7STB - chains C and D of the 10 polymer chains in the assembly; structure by electron microscopy, 2.72 A resolution.

[Chain C]
Molecule: Replication factor C subunit 3
Organism: Saccharomyces cerevisiae (strain ATCC 204508 / S288c)
UniProtKB: P38629 (RFC3_YEAST); residue numbers follow UniProt; this construct covers 1-340
Chain sequence (340 residues; row label = number of the first residue in the row):
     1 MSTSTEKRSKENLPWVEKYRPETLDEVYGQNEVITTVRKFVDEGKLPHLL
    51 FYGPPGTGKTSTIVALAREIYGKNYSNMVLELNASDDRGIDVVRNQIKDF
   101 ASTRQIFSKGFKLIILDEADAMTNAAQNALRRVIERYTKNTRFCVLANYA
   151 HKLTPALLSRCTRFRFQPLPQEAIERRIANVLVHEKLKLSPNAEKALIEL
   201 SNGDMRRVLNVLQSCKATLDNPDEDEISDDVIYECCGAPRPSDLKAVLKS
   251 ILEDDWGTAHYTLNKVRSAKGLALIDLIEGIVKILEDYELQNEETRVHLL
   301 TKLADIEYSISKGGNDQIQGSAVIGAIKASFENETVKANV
Disordered / not traced: 1-8, 336-340
Ion coordination: Mg2+: Thr-60 (together with ATP-gamma-S)
Small-molecule neighbours:
  - ATP-gamma-S (AGS; phosphothiophosphoric acid-adenylate ester), molecule 1: Val-16, Tyr-19, Arg-20, Pro-21, Glu-26, Val-27, Tyr-28, Pro-54, Pro-55, Gly-56, Thr-57, Gly-58, Lys-59, Thr-60, Ser-61, Glu-118, Asn-148, Leu-169, Arg-177, Met-205, Arg-206, Leu-209
  - ATP-gamma-S (AGS), molecule 2: Arg-131, Glu-135, Ala-156, Arg-160

[Chain D]
Molecule: Replication factor C subunit 2
Organism: Saccharomyces cerevisiae (strain ATCC 204508 / S288c)
UniProtKB: P40348 (RFC2_YEAST); residue numbers follow UniProt; this construct covers 1-353
Chain sequence (353 residues; each row starts with the number of its first residue):
     1 MFEGFGPNKKRKISKLAAEQSLAQQPWVEKYRPKNLDEVTAQDHAVTVLK
    51 KTLKSANLPHMLFYGPPGTGKTSTILALTKELYGPDLMKSRILELNASDE
   101 RGISIVREKVKNFARLTVSKPSKHDLENYPCPPYKIIILDEADSMTADAQ
   151 SALRRTMETYSGVTRFCLICNYVTRIIDPLASRCSKFRFKALDASNAIDR
   201 LRFISEQENVKCDDGVLERILDISAGDLRRGITLLQSASKGAQYLGDGKN
   251 ITSTQVEELAGVVPHDILIEIVEKVKSGDFDEIKKYVNTFMKSGWSAASV
   301 VNQLHEYYITNDNFDTNFKNQISWLLFTTDSRLNNGTNEHIQLLNLLVKI
   351 SQL
Disordered / not traced: 1-20
Ion coordination: Mg2+: Thr-72 (together with ATP-gamma-S)
Small-molecule neighbours:
  - ATP-gamma-S (AGS; phosphothiophosphoric acid-adenylate ester), molecule 1: Val-28, Tyr-31, Arg-32, Pro-33, Glu-38, Val-39, Thr-40, Ala-41, Gln-42, Pro-66, Pro-67, Gly-68, Thr-69, Gly-70, Lys-71, Thr-72, Ser-73, Asn-171, Leu-192, Arg-200, Leu-228, Arg-229, Ile-232
  - ATP-gamma-S (AGS), molecule 2: Arg-154, Glu-158, Pro-179, Arg-183

[Chain C / chain D interface]
Contacting residue pairs (82; chain C residue first):
  Glu-11(C) / Asn-57(D)
  Asn-12(C) / Ala-56(D)
  Asn-12(C) / Asn-57(D)
  Asn-12(C) / Arg-165(D)  hydrogen bond (backbone-side chain)
  Leu-13(C) / Asn-57(D)
  Leu-13(C) / Ser-161(D)
  Leu-13(C) / Gly-162(D)
  Pro-14(C) / Asn-57(D)
  Pro-14(C) / Pro-59(D)  hydrophobic
  Pro-14(C) / Arg-165(D)
  Trp-15(C) / Asn-57(D)
  Glu-17(C) / Glu-158(D)
  Glu-17(C) / Ser-161(D)
  Arg-20(C) / Glu-158(D)  salt bridge
  Thr-60(C) / Arg-155(D)
  Asn-83(C) / Arg-155(D)
  Ala-84(C) / Arg-107(D)
  Ala-84(C) / Ser-151(D)
  Ser-85(C) / Arg-107(D)
  Ser-85(C) / Lys-111(D)  hydrogen bond
  Ser-85(C) / Ala-152(D)
  Ser-85(C) / Thr-156(D)
  Asp-86(C) / Arg-107(D)
  Asp-86(C) / Lys-111(D)  salt bridge
  Asp-87(C) / Arg-107(D)  salt bridge
  Asp-117(C) / Arg-155(D)  salt bridge
  Glu-118(C) / Arg-154(D)  salt bridge
  Glu-118(C) / Arg-155(D)
  Glu-118(C) / Arg-183(D)  salt bridge
  Ala-121(C) / Ser-151(D)
  Asn-148(C) / Arg-154(D)  hydrogen bond
  Asp-204(C) / Ser-182(D)  hydrogen bond
  Arg-206(C) / Glu-158(D)  salt bridge
  Arg-206(C) / Ser-182(D)
  Arg-206(C) / Arg-183(D)
  Asn-210(C) / Ser-182(D)  hydrogen bond (side chain-backbone)
  Asn-210(C) / Cys-184(D)
  Gln-213(C) / Asn-57(D)  hydrogen bond (side chain-backbone)
  Gln-213(C) / Pro-59(D)
  Ser-214(C) / Val-48(D)
  Ser-214(C) / Ser-185(D)  hydrogen bond
  Ala-217(C) / Val-48(D)  hydrophobic
  Ala-217(C) / Lys-51(D)
  Thr-218(C) / Val-48(D)
  Leu-219(C) / Lys-51(D)
  Asp-220(C) / Lys-51(D)  hydrogen bond (backbone-side chain)
  Glu-234(C) / His-44(D)
  Gly-237(C) / Arg-188(D)
  Trp-256(C) / Thr-316(D)
  Trp-256(C) / Lys-319(D)
  Trp-256(C) / Asn-320(D)  hydrogen bond
  Ser-268(C) / Asp-193(D)
  Lys-270(C) / Lys-190(D)  hydrogen bond (backbone-side chain)
  Gly-271(C) / Arg-188(D)  hydrogen bond (backbone-side chain)
  Gly-271(C) / Lys-190(D)
  Leu-272(C) / Arg-188(D)
  Ala-273(C) / Arg-188(D)
  Lys-302(C) / Trp-324(D)
  Asp-305(C) / Phe-327(D)
  Ile-306(C) / Trp-324(D)  hydrophobic
  Ile-306(C) / Phe-327(D)  hydrophobic
  Ser-309(C) / Phe-327(D)
  Ser-309(C) / Ser-331(D)  hydrogen bond
  Ser-311(C) / Tyr-172(D)
  Ser-311(C) / Thr-174(D)
  Lys-312(C) / Tyr-172(D)  hydrogen bond (backbone-side chain)
  Gly-313(C) / Asn-334(D)
  Gly-314(C) / Asn-334(D)
  Asn-315(C) / Asn-302(D)  hydrogen bond
  Asn-315(C) / Asp-330(D)  hydrogen bond (backbone-side chain)
  Gln-317(C) / His-305(D)
  Ile-318(C) / His-305(D)
  Ile-318(C) / Leu-326(D)
  Ile-318(C) / Phe-327(D)  hydrophobic
  Ser-321(C) / His-305(D)  hydrogen bond
  Ser-321(C) / Ile-309(D)
  Ser-321(C) / Ser-323(D)
  Ala-322(C) / Phe-327(D)  hydrophobic
  Gly-325(C) / Ser-323(D)
  Lys-328(C) / Asn-320(D)
  Ala-329(C) / Asn-320(D)
  Glu-332(C) / Asn-320(D)
Other interface residues (no listed pair), chain C (58 interface residues in all): Lys-18, Pro-55, Glu-81, Tyr-149, His-260, Asp-276, Gln-319
Other interface residues (no listed pair), chain D (48 interface residues in all): Leu-58, Pro-133, Met-157, Thr-159, Asp-178, Pro-179, Phe-187, Val-301, Asn-317

[Summary]
The interface between chain C and chain D involves 58 residues on one side and 48 on the other, with 16
hydrogen bonds and 7 salt bridges. Among the polar pairs are Arg-20(C)/Glu-158(D), Asp-86(C)/Lys-111(D) and
Asp-87(C)/Arg-107(D).
Here chain C is Replication factor C subunit 3 and chain D is Replication factor C subunit 2, both from
Saccharomyces cerevisiae (strain ATCC 204508 / S288c). Entry 7STB (Closed state of Rad24-RFC:9-1-1 bound to a
5' ss/dsDNA junction) was determined by electron microscopy (same publication as 7STE and 7ST9).
